PDB entry 1IOT | X-ray diffraction, 1.75 A resolution | chain A

# Chain A
Name: Lysozyme C
Organism: Gallus gallus
UniProtKB: P00698 (LYSC_CHICK); residues 1-129 here correspond to UniProt positions 19-147 (UniProt number = residue number + 18)
Sequence (129 residues; row label = number of the first residue in the row):
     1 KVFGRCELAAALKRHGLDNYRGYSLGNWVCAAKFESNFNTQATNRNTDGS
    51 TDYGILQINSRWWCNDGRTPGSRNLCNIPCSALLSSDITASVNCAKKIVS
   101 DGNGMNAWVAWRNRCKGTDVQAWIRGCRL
Differences from the reference sequence: engineered mutation Leu12 (Met30 in P00698)
Cystine bridges: Cys6-Cys127, Cys30-Cys115, Cys64-Cys80, Cys76-Cys94
Curated features (UniProtKB/Swiss-Prot):
  - active site: Glu35, Asp52
  - binding site (substrate): Asp101

# Overview
UniProt lists active-site residues Glu35 and Asp52 and substrate-binding residue Asp101.
Chain A is Lysozyme C (Gallus gallus); the structure, Stabilization of hen egg white lysozyme by a
cavity-filling mutation, was determined by X-ray diffraction, deposited together with 1IOQ, 1IOR and 1IOS.
